PDB entry 4H0J | X-ray diffraction, 2.00 A resolution | chain A

# Chain A
Protein: Cytochrome c6
UniProtKB: P0A3X7 (CYC6_NOSS1); residues 1-86 here correspond to UniProt positions 26-111 (UniProt number = residue number + 25)
Chain sequence (86 residues; row label = number of the first residue in the row):
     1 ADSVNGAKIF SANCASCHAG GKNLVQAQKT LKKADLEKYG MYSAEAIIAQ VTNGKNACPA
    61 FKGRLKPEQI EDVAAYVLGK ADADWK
Sequence notes: engineered mutation Cys58 (Met83 in P0A3X7)
Covalently attached groups: heme c (HEC) linked to Cys14, Cys17
Bound ions: heme c Fe near His18 (its only coordinating residue here)
Residues lining bound ligands: heme c (HEC): Asn13, His18, Asn23, Val25, Gln26, Lys29, Thr30, Leu31, Asp35, Leu36, Tyr39, Met41, Ile47, Gln50, Val51, Lys55, Asn56, Ala57, Cys58, Pro59, Phe61, Leu65, Val73, Val77
UniProt features mapped onto this chain:
  - binding site (heme c): Cys14, Cys17, His18
What the authors report for this chain:
  - mutagenesis - M58C (7 (+/-2) 103 M-1): unchanged binding to ferrous Cf

# Overview
Heme c is covalently linked to Cys14. From UniProt: 3 heme c-binding residues. From the paper: M58C leaves
binding to ferrous Cf unchanged.
Chain A is Cytochrome c6; the structure, Mutant M58C of Nostoc sp Cytochrome c6, was determined by X-ray
diffraction, deposited together with 4GYD and 4H0K.
